Entry 5MMJ (electron microscopy, 3.60 A resolution); this record covers chains a and p of the 27 polymer chains in the assembly.

# Chain a
Molecule: 16S ribosomal RNA
From: Spinacia oleracea
Sequence (1491 nucleotides; row label = number of the first residue in the row):
     1 UCUCAUGGAG AGUUCGAUCC UGGCUCAGGA UGAACGCUGG CGGCAUGCUU AACACAUGCA
    61 AGUCGGACGG GAAGUGGUGU UUCCAGUGGC GGACGGGUGA GUAACGCGUA AGAACCUGCC
   121 CUUGGGAGGG GAACAACAGC UGGAAACGGC UGCUAAUACC CCGUAGGCUG AGAAGCAAAA
   181 GGAGGAAUCC GCCCGAGGAG GGGCUCGCGU CUGAUUAGCU AGUUGGUGAG GUAAUAGCUU
   241 ACCAAGGCGA UGAUCAGUAG CUGGUCCGAG AGGAUGAUCA GCCACACUGG GACUGAGACA
   301 CGGCCCAGAC UCCUACGGGA GGCAGCAGUG GGGAAUUUUC CGCAAUGGGC GAAAGCCUGA
   361 CGGAGCAAUG CCGCGUGGAG GCAGAAGGCC CACGGGUCGU GAACUUCUUU UCCCGGAGAA
   421 GAAGCAAUGA CGGUAUCCGG GGAAUAAGCA UCGGCUAACU CUGUGCCAGC AGCCGCGGUA
   481 AGACAGAGGA UGCAAGCGUU AUCCGGAAUG AUUGGGCGUA AAGCGUCUGU AGGUGGCUUU
   541 UUAAGUCCGC CGUCAAAUCC CAGGGCUCAA CCCUGGACAG GCGGUGGAAA CUACCAAGCU
   601 GGAGUACGGU AGGGGCAGAG GGAAUUUCCG GUGGAGCGGU GAAAUGCGUA GAGAUCGGAA
   661 AGAACACCAA CGGCGAAAGC ACUCUGCUGG GCCGACACUG ACACUGAGAG ACGAAAGCUA
   721 GGGGAGCGAA UGGGAUUAGA UACCCCAGUA GUCCUAGCCG UAAACGAUGG AUACUAGGCG
   781 CUGUGCGUAU CGACCCGUGC AGUGUUGUAG CUAACGCGUU AAGUAUCCCG CCUGGGGAGU
   841 ACGUUCGCAA GAAUGAAACU CAAAGGAAUU GACGGGGGCC CGCACAAGCG GUGGAGCAUG
   901 UGGUUUAAUU CGAUGCAAAG CGAAGAACCU UACCAGGGCU UGACAUGCCG CGAAUCCUCU
   961 UGAAAGAGAG GGGUGCCUUC GGGAACGCGG ACACAGGUGG UGCAUGGCUG UCGUCAGCUC
  1021 GUGCCGUAAG GUGUUGGGUU AAGUCCCGCA ACGAGCGCAA CCCUCGUGUU UAGUUGCCAA
  1081 CGUUGAGUUU GGAACCCUGA ACAGACUGCC GGUGAUAAGC CGGAGGAAGG UGAGGAUGAC
  1141 GUCAAGUCAU CAUGCCCCUU AUGCCCUGGG CGACACACGU GCUACAAUGG CCGGGACAAA
  1201 GGGUCGCGAU CCCGCGAGGG UGAGCUAACC CCAAAAACCC GUCCUCAGUU CGGAUUGCAG
  1261 GCUGCAACUC GCCUGCAUGA AGCCGGAAUC GCUAGUAAUC GCCGGUCAGC CAUACGGCGG
  1321 UGAAUUCGUU CCCGGGCCUU GUACACACCG CCCGUCACAC UAUGGGAGCU GGCCAUGCCC
  1381 GAAGUCGUUA CCUUAACCGC AAGGAGGGGG AUGCCGAAGG CAGGGCUAGU GACUGGAGUG
  1441 AAGUCGUAAC AAGGUAGCCG UACUGGAAGG UGCGGCUGGA UCACCUCCUU U
Unresolved in the structure: 1485-1491
Ion coordination: Mg2+ site 1 near G22 (its only coordinating residue here); Mg2+ site 2 near A34 (its only coordinating residue here); Mg2+ site 3: U49, G99; Mg2+ site 4 near A54 (its only coordinating residue here); Mg2+ site 5 near U57 (its only coordinating residue here); Mg2+ site 6 near A67 (its only coordinating residue here); Mg2+ site 7 near U80 (its only coordinating residue here); Mg2+ site 8: A93, G302; Mg2+ site 9 near C94 (its only coordinating residue here); Mg2+ site 10 near G95 (its only coordinating residue here); Mg2+ site 11 near G97 (its only coordinating residue here); Mg2+ site 12: A100, G101, G260; 81 more Mg2+ sites not listed
From the paper describing this entry:
  - conformationally variable residues (side-chain flip): A1441, A1442

# Chain p
Name: 30S ribosomal protein S16, chloroplastic
From: Spinacia oleracea
UniProt: P28807 (RR16_SPIOL); residues 1-88 here = UniProt positions 1-88
Sequence (88 residues; each row starts with the number of its first residue):
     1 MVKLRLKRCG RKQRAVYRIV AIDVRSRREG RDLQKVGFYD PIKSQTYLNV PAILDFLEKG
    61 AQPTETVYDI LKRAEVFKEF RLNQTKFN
Unresolved in the structure: 81-88

# How chain a and chain p interact
Pairs across the interface (75):
  A45(a) with Lys12(p), phosphate contact
  C94(a) with Arg25(p), hydrogen bond to the sugar
  G95(a) with Arg27(p), phosphate contact
  G96(a) with Arg27(p), salt bridge to the phosphate
  G118(a) with Arg25(p), base contact
  C119(a) with Met1(p), hydrogen bond to the base
  C120(a) with Met1(p), sugar contact; Gly60(p), hydrogen bond to the sugar; Gln62(p), hydrogen bond to the sugar
  C121(a) with Glu58(p), sugar contact; Gly60(p), sugar contact; Gln62(p), phosphate contact
  G198(a) with Lys59(p), hydrogen bond to the base
  A199(a) with Val2(p), sugar contact; Lys59(p), sugar contact
  G200(a) with Val2(p), sugar contact; Asp23(p), sugar contact; Leu33(p), phosphate contact
  G201(a) with Asp23(p), sugar contact; Leu33(p), phosphate contact
  A280(a) with Arg27(p), salt bridge to the phosphate; Glu29(p), phosphate contact; Gly30(p), phosphate contact
  G281(a) with Arg27(p), salt bridge to the phosphate; Gly30(p), phosphate contact; Arg31(p), sugar contact
  A296(a) with Arg25(p), hydrogen bond to the base
  A345(a) with Tyr17(p), hydrogen bond to the sugar
  U346(a) with Leu6(p), hydrogen bond to the sugar; Tyr17(p), sugar contact; Arg28(p), hydrogen bond to the base; Thr66(p), hydrogen bond to the phosphate
  G347(a) with Arg5(p), hydrogen bond to the phosphate; Leu6(p), hydrogen bond to the phosphate; Arg28(p), sugar contact; Thr64(p), phosphate contact; Thr66(p), phosphate contact
  G348(a) with Lys3(p), salt bridge to the phosphate; Arg5(p), salt bridge to the phosphate; Val24(p), phosphate contact
  C361(a) with Arg28(p), hydrogen bond to the phosphate
  G362(a) with Arg8(p), hydrogen bond to the phosphate; Arg28(p), salt bridge to the phosphate
  G363(a) with Arg8(p), salt bridge to the phosphate; Lys12(p), phosphate contact; Gln13(p), hydrogen bond to the phosphate
  A364(a) with Lys12(p), salt bridge to the phosphate; Gln13(p), phosphate contact
  A420(a) with Ile42(p), sugar contact
  G421(a) with Gln13(p), hydrogen bond to the base; Pro41(p), phosphate contact; Ile42(p), sugar contact
  A423(a) with Tyr39(p), sugar contact; Arg73(p), sugar contact
  G424(a) with Asp69(p), phosphate contact; Arg73(p), salt bridge to the phosphate
  C431(a) with Gln13(p), sugar contact
  A555(a) with Arg31(p), sugar contact
  A556(a) with Lys7(p), sugar contact; Arg18(p), hydrogen bond to the sugar
  A557(a) with Arg18(p), salt bridge to the phosphate
  G565(a) with Arg14(p), hydrogen bond to the sugar; Lys43(p), hydrogen bond to the sugar
  C566(a) with Arg11(p), hydrogen bond to the base; Arg14(p), sugar contact
  A570(a) with Arg11(p), base contact
  C571(a) with Arg11(p), hydrogen bond to the base
  C572(a) with Gly10(p), hydrogen bond to the phosphate; Arg11(p), sugar contact
  C573(a) with Cys9(p), phosphate contact; Gly10(p), hydrogen bond to the phosphate; Phe38(p), phosphate contact
  U574(a) with Arg18(p), salt bridge to the phosphate; Lys35(p), salt bridge to the phosphate; Phe38(p), sugar contact
Also at the interface, not in a pair above, chain a (46 interface residues in all): C44, A93, C279, G297, G349, A360, G564, G575
Also at the interface, not in a pair above, chain p (42 interface residues in all): Val16, Tyr47, Leu57, Ile70

# In short
Chain a and chain p form an interface of 46 and 42 residues respectively; the contacts include 23 hydrogen
bonds and 12 salt bridges. Among the polar pairs are C119(a)-Met1(p), G198(a)-Lys59(p) and A296(a)-Arg25(p).
The Mg2+ site 3 is built by U49(a) and G99(a). The paper reports conformational variability at A1441(a) and
A1442(a).
Chain a is 16S ribosomal RNA and chain p is 30S ribosomal protein S16, chloroplastic, both from Spinacia
oleracea; the structure, Structure of the small subunit of the chloroplast ribosome, was determined by
electron microscopy, deposited together with 5MMI and 5MMM.
